Entry 7LS5 (electron microscopy, 2.74 A resolution); this record covers chains I and 1 of the 28 polymer chains in the assembly.

# Chain I
Molecule: Proteasome subunit beta type-2
From: Saccharomyces cerevisiae (strain ATCC 204508 / S288c)
Notes: EC 3.4.25.1
UniProt: P25043 (PSB2_YEAST); residues -28 to 232 here correspond to UniProt positions 1-261 (UniProt number = residue number + 29)
Chain sequence (261 residues; numbered -28 to 232; the number before each row is that of its first residue; numbers below 1 keep their minus sign (Met-28 is residue -28)):
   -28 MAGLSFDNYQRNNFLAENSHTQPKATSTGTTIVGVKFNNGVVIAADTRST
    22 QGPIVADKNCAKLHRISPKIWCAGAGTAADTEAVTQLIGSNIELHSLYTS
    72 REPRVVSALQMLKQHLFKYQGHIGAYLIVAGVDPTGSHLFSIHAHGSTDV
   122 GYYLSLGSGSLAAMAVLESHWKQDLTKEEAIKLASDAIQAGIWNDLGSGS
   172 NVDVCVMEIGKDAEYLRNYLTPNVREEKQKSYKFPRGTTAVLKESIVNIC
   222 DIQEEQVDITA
Not modelled in the structure: -28 to 0, 221-232
Curated features (UniProtKB/Swiss-Prot):
  - active site: Thr1 (Nucleophile)

# Chain 1
Molecule: Proteasome subunit beta type-6
From: Saccharomyces cerevisiae (strain ATCC 204508 / S288c)
Notes: EC 3.4.25.1
UniProt: P23724 (PSB6_YEAST); residues -18 to 222 here correspond to UniProt positions 1-241 (UniProt number = residue number + 19)
Chain sequence (241 residues; row label = number of the first residue in the row; numbers below 1 keep their minus sign (Met-18 is residue -18)):
   -18 MATIASEYSSEASNTPIEHQFNPYGDNGGTILGIAGEDFAVLAGDTRNIT
    32 DYSINSRYEPKVFDCGDNIVMSANGFAADGDALVKRFKNSVKWYHFDHND
    82 KKLSINSAARNIQHLLYGKRFFPYYVHTIIAGLDEDGKGAVYSFDPVGSY
   132 EREQCRAGGAAASLIMPFLDNQVNFKNQYEPGTNGKVKKPLKYLSVEEVI
   182 KLVRDSFTSATERHIQVGDGLEILIVTKDGVRKEFYELKRD
Not modelled in the structure: -18 to 0

# How chain I and chain 1 interact
Contacting residue pairs - 64 pairs, chain I then chain 1:
  Arg19(I) - Asp222(1)  salt bridge
  Thr21(I) - Ile196(1)
  Gly23(I) - Tyr33(1)  hydrogen bond (backbone-side chain)
  Gly23(I) - Ile196(1)
  Pro24(I) - Arg194(1)
  Pro24(I) - His195(1)
  Pro24(I) - Ile196(1)  hydrogen bond (backbone-backbone)
  Pro24(I) - Gln197(1)
  Ile25(I) - Leu145(1)  hydrophobic
  Ile25(I) - Arg194(1)
  Ile25(I) - His195(1)
  Val26(I) - Glu193(1)
  Val26(I) - Arg194(1)  hydrogen bond (backbone-side chain)
  Val26(I) - Ile196(1)  hydrophobic
  Ala27(I) - Arg194(1)  hydrogen bond (backbone-side chain)
  Lys29(I) - Glu193(1)  salt bridge
  Lys29(I) - Arg194(1)
  Ile163(I) - Asp222(1)
  Trp164(I) - Ile35(1)
  Trp164(I) - Arg38(1)  hydrogen bond (backbone-side chain)
  Trp164(I) - Arg221(1)
  Trp164(I) - Asp222(1)
  Asn165(I) - Ile35(1)
  Asn165(I) - Arg38(1)
  Asp166(I) - Tyr33(1)
  Asp166(I) - Asp222(1)
  Leu167(I) - Arg28(1)
  Leu167(I) - Ile30(1)  hydrophobic
  Leu167(I) - Asp32(1)
  Leu167(I) - Tyr33(1)  hydrogen bond (backbone-backbone)
  Leu167(I) - Ile35(1)  hydrophobic
  Leu167(I) - Ile196(1)
  Gly168(I) - Tyr33(1)
  Ser169(I) - Asp222(1)
  Gly170(I) - Asp222(1)
  Ser171(I) - Asp222(1)  hydrogen bond (backbone-side chain)
  Asn194(I) - Lys220(1)  hydrogen bond (backbone-side chain)
  Asn194(I) - Asp222(1)
  Arg196(I) - Thr189(1)
  Arg196(I) - Ser190(1)  hydrogen bond
  Arg196(I) - Glu193(1)
  Glu197(I) - Thr189(1)
  Lys199(I) - Asp186(1)
  Gln200(I) - Lys182(1)
  Gln200(I) - Arg185(1)  hydrogen bond
  Gln200(I) - Asp186(1)  hydrogen bond (backbone-side chain)
  Lys201(I) - Gln153(1)
  Lys201(I) - Leu183(1)
  Lys201(I) - Asp186(1)  hydrogen bond (backbone-side chain)
  Tyr203(I) - Phe149(1)
  Tyr203(I) - Gln153(1)
  Tyr203(I) - Leu183(1)
  Tyr203(I) - Asp186(1)  hydrogen bond
  Phe205(I) - Asn152(1)
  Phe205(I) - Gln159(1)
  Arg207(I) - Pro162(1)
  Gly208(I) - Glu161(1)
  Gly208(I) - Pro162(1)
  Thr209(I) - Asn158(1)
  Thr209(I) - Gln159(1)
  Thr209(I) - Tyr160(1)  hydrogen bond (backbone-backbone)
  Ala211(I) - Tyr160(1)  hydrophobic
  Ala211(I) - Gly166(1)
  Val212(I) - Asn165(1)
Also at the interface, not in a pair above, chain I (33 interface residues in all): Asp28, Ser129, Pro206
Also at the interface, not in a pair above, chain 1 (34 interface residues in all): Ser34, Gly163, Glu218

# Summary
33 residues of chain I face 34 of chain 1 across their interface; the contacts include 14 hydrogen bonds and 2
salt bridges. Polar pairs include Arg19(I)-Asp222(1), Lys29(I)-Glu193(1) and Gly23(I)-Tyr33(1). UniProt lists
active-site residue Thr1(I) on chain I.
Chain I is Proteasome subunit beta type-2 and chain 1 is Proteasome subunit beta type-6, both from
Saccharomyces cerevisiae (strain ATCC 204508 / S288c); the structure, Cryo-EM structure of the Pre3-1 20S
proteasome core particle, was determined by electron microscopy, deposited together with 7LS6 and 7LSX.
